Entry 5GPC (X-ray diffraction, 2.80 A resolution); this record covers chains A and E of the 6 polymer chains in the assembly.

# Chain A
Name: Transcriptional regulator (TetR/AcrR family)
From: Bacillus halodurans
UniProtKB: Q9K8A4 (Q9K8A4_BACHD); residue numbers follow UniProt; this construct covers 2-195
Amino-acid sequence (194 residues; each row starts with the number of its first residue):
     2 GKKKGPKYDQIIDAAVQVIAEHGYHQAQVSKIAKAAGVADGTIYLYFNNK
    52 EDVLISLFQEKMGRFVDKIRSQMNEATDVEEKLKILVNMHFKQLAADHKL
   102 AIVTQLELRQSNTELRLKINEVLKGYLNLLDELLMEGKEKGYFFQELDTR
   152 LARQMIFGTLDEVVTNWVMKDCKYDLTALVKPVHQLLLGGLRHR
Disordered / not traced: 2-3, 194-195
From the paper describing this entry:
  - binding site for the 21-nt DNA strand (chain E): Gln29, Val30, Ala40, Gly42, Thr43, Tyr45, Tyr47
  - conformationally variable residues (domain motion, helix shift, loop rearrangement): Gly42, Gly64, Arg110 to Asn113, Tyr127
  - mutagenesis - G42Y, Y45A, Y45F: decreased binding to the 21-nt DNA strand (chain E)
  - mutagenesis - G42A: abolished expression
  - binding site for the 21-nt DNA strand: Tyr45

# Chain E
Molecule: 21-nt DNA strand
Sequence (21 nucleotides; row label = number of the first residue in the row):
     1 GATGAATGAATACTCATTCAT

# Chain A / chain E interface
Pairs across the interface - 11 pairs, chain A then chain E:
  Lys8(A) - DA6(E)  phosphate contact
  Val39(A) - DT7(E)  phosphate contact
  Ala40(A) - DT7(E)  hydrogen bond to the phosphate
  Ala40(A) - DG8(E)  base contact
  Gly42(A) - DT7(E)  base contact
  Gly42(A) - DG8(E)  hydrogen bond to the base
  Thr43(A) - DA6(E)  sugar contact
  Thr43(A) - DT7(E)  hydrogen bond to the phosphate
  Leu46(A) - DA6(E)  base contact
  Leu46(A) - DT7(E)  base contact
  Tyr47(A) - DA6(E)  hydrogen bond to the phosphate
Also at the interface, not in a pair above, chain A (8 interface residues in all): Asp41
Also at the interface, not in a pair above, chain E (4 interface residues in all): DA9

# Overview
Chain A and chain E form an interface of 8 and 4 residues respectively, with 4 hydrogen bonds. Polar pairs
include Gly42(A)-DG8(E), Ala40(A)-DT7(E) and Thr43(A)-DT7(E). The paper reports a binding site for the 21-nt
DNA strand (chain E) at Gln29(A), Val30(A) and Ala40(A) among others; G42Y, Y45A and Y45F of chain A reduce
binding to the 21-nt DNA strand (chain E).
Chain A is Transcriptional regulator (TetR/AcrR family) (Bacillus halodurans) and chain E is a 21-nt DNA
strand; the structure, Structural analysis of fatty acid degradation regulator FadR from Bacillus halodurans,
was determined by X-ray diffraction together with 5GP9 and 5GPA from the same study.
